PDB entry 6OVM | X-ray diffraction, 1.60 A resolution | chains R and B

[Chain R]
Molecule: Siderophore-interacting protein
Source organism: Pseudomonas capeferrum
Notes: fragment: C-terminal Cell-surface Signaling Domain
Reference sequence: A0A084CH09 (A0A084CH09_9PSED); numbering as in UniProt (aligned over 110-324)
Chain sequence (219 residues; numbered 106 to 324; the number before each row is that of its first residue):
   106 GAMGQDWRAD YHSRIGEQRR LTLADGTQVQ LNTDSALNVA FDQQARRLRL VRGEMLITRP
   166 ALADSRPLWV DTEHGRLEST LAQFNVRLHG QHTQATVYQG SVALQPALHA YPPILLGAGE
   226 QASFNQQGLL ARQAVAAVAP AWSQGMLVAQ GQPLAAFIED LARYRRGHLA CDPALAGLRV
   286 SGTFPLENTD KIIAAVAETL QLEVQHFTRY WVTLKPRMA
Disordered / not traced: 106-110, 324
Sequence notes: expression tag (106-109); conflict Val156 (Leu in A0A084CH09)
Modified residues: Mse108 (selenomethionine); Mse160, Mse251, Mse323 (selenomethionine; parent Met)
Reported in the primary citation:
  - conformationally variable residues (side-chain flip): Glu292

[Chain B]
Molecule: Ferric-pseudobactin BN7/BN8 receptor
Source organism: Pseudomonas capeferrum
Notes: fragment: N-terminal Signaling Domain
Reference sequence: A0A084CH10 (A0A084CH10_9PSED); residue numbers follow UniProt; this construct covers 49-128
Chain sequence (82 residues; each row starts with the number of its first residue):
    47 GSAQADFDIP AGPLAPALAH FGQSAHILLS YPTALTEGRS TSGLAGRFDI DQGLAILLAG
   107 TGLEASRGAN ASYSLQASAS TG
Disordered / not traced: 47-48
Sequence notes: expression tag (47-48); conflict Ala117 (Gly in A0A084CH10)

[Interface between chain R and chain B]
Contacting residue pairs (33; chain R residue first):
  Ala246(R) - Gln69(B)
  Gln249(R) - His72(B)
  Mse251(R) - Gly68(B)
  Mse251(R) - Gln69(B)
  Mse251(R) - His72(B)
  Mse251(R) - Ile73(B)
  Val253(R) - Ala65(B)  hydrophobic
  Val253(R) - Gln69(B)
  Gln255(R) - Pro62(B)
  Gln255(R) - Ala65(B)
  Gly256(R) - Thr79(B)
  Arg284(R) - Thr79(B)  hydrogen bond (backbone-side chain)
  Arg284(R) - Glu83(B)  salt bridge
  Val285(R) - Thr79(B)
  Ser286(R) - Ser76(B)
  Ser286(R) - Tyr77(B)  hydrogen bond (backbone-backbone)
  Ser286(R) - Thr79(B)  hydrogen bond
  Gly287(R) - Leu75(B)
  Thr288(R) - Ala65(B)
  Thr288(R) - Gly68(B)
  Thr288(R) - Gln69(B)
  Thr288(R) - Ile73(B)  hydrogen bond (side chain-backbone)
  Thr288(R) - Leu74(B)
  Thr288(R) - Leu75(B)  hydrogen bond (backbone-backbone)
  Phe289(R) - Leu74(B)  hydrophobic
  Pro290(R) - Ile73(B)
  Pro290(R) - Leu74(B)
  Lys296(R) - Leu74(B)
  Ala300(R) - Leu74(B)  hydrophobic
  Ala300(R) - Ser76(B)
  Thr304(R) - Ser76(B)  hydrogen bond
  Thr304(R) - Tyr77(B)
  Thr304(R) - Pro78(B)
Other interface residues (no listed pair), chain R (19 interface residues in all): Gly250, Ile297, Val301
Other interface residues (no listed pair), chain B (15 interface residues in all): Leu64, Ala80
Interface features reported in the paper:
  - pairs named by the authors: His72(B)-Leu291(R) (water-mediated contact), His72(B)-Glu292(R) (water-mediated contact), His72(B)-Gly250(R) (water-mediated contact), Glu83(B)-Arg284(R) (salt bridge)
  - interface residues, chain R: Mse251(R)
  - hot spots on chain R (mutagenesis) - S286A, T288A: decreased binding to Ferric-pseudobactin BN7/BN8 receptor (chain B)
  - interface residues, chain B: Leu74(B)
  - hot spots on chain B (mutagenesis) - L74A: abolished binding to Siderophore-interacting protein (chain R)

[Summary]
19 residues of chain R face 15 of chain B across their interface; the contacts include 6 hydrogen bonds and 1
salt bridge. Polar pairs include Arg284(R)-Glu83(B), Arg284(R)-Thr79(B) and Ser286(R)-Thr79(B). The paper
describes water-mediated contacts between His72(B) and Leu291(R), His72(B) and Glu292(R) and His72(B) and
Gly250(R); a salt bridge between Glu83(B) and Arg284(R). The paper reports that S286A and T288A of chain R
reduce binding to Ferric-pseudobactin BN7/BN8 receptor (chain B); interface residues Mse251(R) and Leu74(B).
Here chain R is Siderophore-interacting protein and chain B is Ferric-pseudobactin BN7/BN8 receptor, both from
Pseudomonas capeferrum. Entry 6OVM (Crystal Structure of the Pseudomonas capeferrum Anti-sigma Regulator PupR
C-terminal Cell-surface Signaling Domain in Complex with ...) was determined by X-ray diffraction, deposited
together with 6OVK.
